3SVS - chain A; structure by X-ray diffraction, 1.74 A resolution.

[Chain A]
Name: mKate S158A/S143C
Organism: Artificial gene
Notes: engineered mutation(s): S158A/S143C
Amino-acid sequence (233 residues; each row starts with the number of its first residue; note: 2 numbers in that range are skipped by the numbering (no residue carries them; nothing is unmodelled there); numbers below 1 keep their minus sign (Ala-3 is residue -3)):
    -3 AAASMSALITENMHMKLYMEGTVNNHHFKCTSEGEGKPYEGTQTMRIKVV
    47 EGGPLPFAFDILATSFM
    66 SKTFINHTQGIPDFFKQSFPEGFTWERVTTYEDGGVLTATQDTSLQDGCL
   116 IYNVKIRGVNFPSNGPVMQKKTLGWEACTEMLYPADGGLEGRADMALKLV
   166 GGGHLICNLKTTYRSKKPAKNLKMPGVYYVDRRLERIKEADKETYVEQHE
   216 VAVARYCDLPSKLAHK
Not modelled in the structure: -3 to 3, 229-231
Modified positions: Met63 ({(4Z)-4-(4-hydroxybenzylidene)-2-[3-(methylthio)propanimidoyl]-5-oxo-4,5-dihydro-1H-imidazol-1-yl}acetic acid; NRQ)
Glycans and other covalent adducts: covalent link Met63-Ser66

[Overview]
Chain A is mKate S158A/S143C (Artificial gene); the structure, Crystal structure of mkate mutant S158A/S143C
at pH 4.0, was determined by X-ray diffraction (same publication as 3SVN, 3SVO, 3SVR and 3SVU).
